PDB entry 6CJQ | electron microscopy, 3.42 A resolution | chains A and B of the 4 polymer chains in the assembly

[Chain A (and B)]
Molecule: SthK cyclic nucleotide-gated potassium channel
From: Spirochaeta thermophila
Notes: chain B of this document is another copy of the same molecule, construct and numbering; everything in this record applies to it too
Reference sequence: G0GA88 (G0GA88_SPITZ); numbering as in UniProt (aligned over 1-420)
Sequence (456 residues; numbered -18 to 437; the number before each row is that of its first residue; numbers below 1 keep their minus sign (Met-18 is residue -18)):
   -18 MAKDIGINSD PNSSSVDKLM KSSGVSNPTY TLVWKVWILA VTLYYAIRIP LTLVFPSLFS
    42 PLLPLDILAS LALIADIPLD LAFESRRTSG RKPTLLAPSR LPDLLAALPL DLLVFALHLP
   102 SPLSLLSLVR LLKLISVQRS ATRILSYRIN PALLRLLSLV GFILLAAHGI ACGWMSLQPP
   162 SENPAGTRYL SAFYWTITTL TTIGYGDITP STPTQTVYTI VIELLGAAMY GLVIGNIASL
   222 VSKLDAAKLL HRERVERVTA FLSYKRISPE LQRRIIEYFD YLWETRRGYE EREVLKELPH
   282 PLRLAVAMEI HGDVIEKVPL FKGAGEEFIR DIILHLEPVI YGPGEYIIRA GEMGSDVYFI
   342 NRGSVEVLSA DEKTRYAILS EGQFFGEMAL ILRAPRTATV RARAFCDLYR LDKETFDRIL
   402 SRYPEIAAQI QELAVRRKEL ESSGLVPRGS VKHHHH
Disordered / not traced: -18 to 9, 66-79, 416-437
Construct notes: initiating methionine (-18); expression tag (-17 to 0, 421-437)
Ligand contacts:
  - phosphatidylglycerol (PGW; (1R)-2-{[(S)-{[(2S)-2,3-dihydroxypropyl]oxy}(hydroxy)phosphoryl]oxy}-1-[(hexadecanoyloxy)methyl]ethyl (9Z)-octadec-9-enoate), molecule 1: Leu24, Tyr25, Ile28
  - phosphatidylglycerol (PGW), molecule 2: Ile28, Leu32, Leu145, His149, Ala166, Tyr170
  - phosphatidylglycerol (PGW), molecule 3: Pro31, Leu34, Leu109, Leu112, Phe143, Leu146, Ala147, Gly150, Ile151, Gly154, Ser157
  - phosphatidylglycerol (PGW), molecule 4: Leu137, Val141, Ile144, Thr182, Tyr211, Val214, Ile218, Leu221, Val222, Leu225
  - phosphatidylglycerol (PGW), molecule 5: Gly167, Tyr170, Leu171, Phe174
  - phosphatidylglycerol (PGW), molecule 6: Leu205, Ala208, Ala209, Leu213
From the paper describing this entry:
  - contacts within the chain: Leu54-Arg111, Leu54-Lys114

[Interface between chain A and chain B]
Residue-residue contacts (69):
  Leu171(A) - Thr197(B)
  Phe174(A) - Ile201(B)  hydrophobic
  Tyr175(A) - Pro191(B)
  Tyr175(A) - Thr197(B)
  Tyr175(A) - Thr200(B)
  Tyr175(A) - Ile201(B)  hydrophobic
  Ile178(A) - Glu204(B)
  Ile178(A) - Leu205(B)  hydrophobic
  Thr179(A) - Glu204(B)  hydrogen bond
  Thr183(A) - Thr183(B)
  Ile184(A) - Ile184(B)
  Ile184(A) - Gly185(B)
  Ile184(A) - Glu204(B)
  Gly185(A) - Gly185(B)
  Tyr186(A) - Trp176(B)  hydrogen bond
  Tyr186(A) - Thr180(B)  hydrogen bond
  Tyr186(A) - Tyr186(B)
  Tyr186(A) - Gly187(B)
  Tyr186(A) - Glu204(B)
  Tyr211(A) - Ala208(B)  hydrophobic
  Tyr211(A) - Tyr211(B)
  Ile215(A) - Ile215(B)  hydrophobic
  Ile218(A) - Gly212(B)
  Ile218(A) - Leu213(B)  hydrophobic
  Ala219(A) - Gly216(B)
  Val222(A) - Gly216(B)
  Val222(A) - Asn217(B)
  Val222(A) - Ser220(B)  hydrogen bond (backbone-side chain)
  Ser223(A) - Ser220(B)
  Ser223(A) - Lys224(B)
  Leu225(A) - Arg136(B)
  Asp226(A) - Arg136(B)  salt bridge
  Lys229(A) - Ser127(B)
  Lys229(A) - Tyr128(B)
  Lys229(A) - Pro132(B)
  Leu230(A) - Asn131(B)
  Leu230(A) - Lys224(B)
  Arg233(A) - Pro132(B)
  Arg235(A) - Glu278(B)
  Arg238(A) - Tyr270(B)
  Arg238(A) - Glu278(B)  salt bridge
  Phe242(A) - Glu272(B)
  Phe242(A) - Val275(B)  hydrophobic
  Leu243(A) - Val287(B)  hydrophobic
  Tyr245(A) - Tyr262(B)
  Tyr245(A) - Thr266(B)
  Tyr245(A) - Arg267(B)
  Tyr245(A) - Arg343(B)  hydrogen bond (backbone-side chain)
  Tyr245(A) - Asp388(B)  hydrogen bond
  Lys246(A) - Asn342(B)
  Lys246(A) - Tyr390(B)  hydrogen bond
  Arg247(A) - Arg343(B)
  Arg247(A) - Glu362(B)  salt bridge
  Ile248(A) - Glu290(B)
  Leu252(A) - Ala286(B)  hydrophobic
  Leu252(A) - Val287(B)  hydrophobic
  Leu252(A) - Glu290(B)
  Arg255(A) - Leu283(B)
  Arg255(A) - Ala286(B)
  Ile256(A) - Leu279(B)  hydrophobic
  Ile256(A) - Val287(B)  hydrophobic
  Tyr259(A) - Pro280(B)
  Tyr259(A) - Leu283(B)  hydrophobic
  Trp264(A) - Tyr128(B)  hydrogen bond
  Ile321(A) - Pro282(B)
  Tyr322(A) - Pro282(B)  hydrophobic
  Glu326(A) - Pro282(B)
  Glu333(A) - Arg311(B)  salt bridge
  Met334(A) - Tyr404(B)  hydrophobic
Other interface residues (no listed pair), chain A (45 interface residues in all): Thr182, Asp188, Glu234, Val239, Ala241, Phe260, Arg330
Other interface residues (no listed pair), chain B (58 interface residues in all): Ile130, Thr190, Pro194, Val198, Ala227, Arg268, Leu276, His281, Ile291, Arg403

[Overview]
45 residues of chain A and 58 residues of chain B are in contact, with 8 hydrogen bonds and 4 salt bridges.
Polar pairs include Asp226(A)-Arg136(B), Arg238(A)-Glu278(B) and Arg247(A)-Glu362(B). Chain A binds 6 copies
of phosphatidylglycerol. The paper reports contacts within the chain involving Leu54(A), Arg111(A) and
Lys114(A).
Chain A and chain B are both SthK cyclic nucleotide-gated potassium channel (Spirochaeta thermophila); the
structure, Structure of the SthK cyclic nucleotide-gated potassium channel, was determined by electron
microscopy, deposited together with 6CJT and 6CJU.
